Entry 1GG6 (X-ray diffraction, 1.40 A resolution); this record covers chains A and C of the 3 polymer chains in the assembly.

[Chain A]
Name: Gamma chymotrypsin
From: Bos taurus
Notes: EC 3.4.21.1
UniProt: P00766 (CTRA_BOVIN); numbering as in UniProt (aligned over 1-10)
Amino-acid sequence (10 residues; row label = number of the first residue in the row):
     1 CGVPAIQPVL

[Chain C]
Name: Gamma chymotrypsin
From: Bos taurus
Notes: EC 3.4.21.1
UniProt: P00766 (CTRA_BOVIN); residues 149-245 here = UniProt positions 149-245
Amino-acid sequence (97 residues; each row starts with the number of its first residue):
   149 ANTPDRLQQA SLPLLSNTNC KKYWGTKIKD AMICAGASGV SSCMGDSGGP LVCKKNGAWT
   209 LVGIVSWGSS TCSTSTPGVY ARVTALVNWV QQTLAAN
Disulfide bonds: Cys-168/Cys-182, Cys-191/Cys-220
Glycans and other covalent adducts: compound APF linked to Ser-195
Ligand contacts: APF (1,1,1-trifluoro-3-acetamido-4-phenyl butan-2-one(N-acetyl-L-phenylalanyl trifluoromethyl ketone)): Ser-190, Cys-191, Met-192, Gly-193, Asp-194, Val-213, Ser-214, Trp-215, Gly-216, Ser-217, Cys-220
UniProt features mapped onto this chain:
  - active site: Ser-195 (Charge relay system)

[Chain A / chain C interface]
Contacting residue pairs - 9 pairs, chain A then chain C:
  Gly-2(A) / Gly-205(C)
  Gly-2(A) / Ala-206(C)
  Gly-2(A) / Trp-207(C)  hydrogen bond (backbone-backbone)
  Val-3(A) / Gly-205(C)
  Val-3(A) / Ala-206(C)  hydrophobic
  Pro-4(A) / Trp-207(C)
  Val-9(A) / Gln-157(C)  hydrogen bond (backbone-side chain)
  Leu-10(A) / Gln-157(C)
  Leu-10(A) / Ser-159(C)
Other interface residues (no listed pair), chain A (7 interface residues in all): Cys-1, Pro-8

[In short]
The interface between chain A and chain C involves 7 residues on one side and 5 on the other, with 2 hydrogen
bonds. Polar contacts include Val-9(A)/Gln-157(C) and Gly-2(A)/Trp-207(C). Compound APF is covalently linked
to Ser-195(C).
Here chain A is Gamma chymotrypsin and chain C is Gamma chymotrypsin, both from Bos taurus. Entry 1GG6
(Crystal structure of gamma chymotrypsin with N-acetyl-phenylalanine trifluoromethyl ketone bound at the
active site) was determined by X-ray diffraction (same publication as 1GGD).
